PDB entry 5J0S | X-ray diffraction, 2.00 A resolution | chains A and T of the 4 polymer chains in the assembly

# Chain A
Protein: DNA polymerase beta
Organism: Homo sapiens
Notes: EC 2.7.7.7, 4.2.99.-
Reference sequence: P06746 (DPOLB_HUMAN); residues 1-335 here = UniProt positions 1-335
Sequence (335 residues; numbered 1 to 335; the number before each row is that of its first residue):
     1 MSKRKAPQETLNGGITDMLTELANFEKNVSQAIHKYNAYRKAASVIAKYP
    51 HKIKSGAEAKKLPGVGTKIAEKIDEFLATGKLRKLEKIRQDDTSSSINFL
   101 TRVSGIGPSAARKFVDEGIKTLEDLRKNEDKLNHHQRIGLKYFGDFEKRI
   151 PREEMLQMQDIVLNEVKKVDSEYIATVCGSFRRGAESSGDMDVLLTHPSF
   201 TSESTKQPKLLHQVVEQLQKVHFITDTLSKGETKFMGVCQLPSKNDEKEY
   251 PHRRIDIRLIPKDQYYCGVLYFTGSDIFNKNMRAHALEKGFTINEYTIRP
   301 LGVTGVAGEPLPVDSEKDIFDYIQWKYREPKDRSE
Unresolved in the structure: 1-5, 206-208
Ion coordination: Na+ site 1: Ser-30, Ser-171; Na+ site 2: Lys-60, Leu-62, Val-65 (shared with 1 residue of chain D); Na+ site 3: Thr-101, Val-103, Ile-106 (shared with 1 residue of chain P); Na+ site 4 near Thr-101 (its only coordinating residue here)
Swiss-Prot annotation at these positions:
  - region: Arg-183 to Asp-192 (DNA-binding)
  - active site: Lys-72 (Nucleophile)
  - binding site (K(+)): Lys-60, Leu-62, Val-65, Thr-101, Val-103, Ile-106
  - binding site (Na(+)): Lys-60, Leu-62, Val-65, Thr-101, Val-103, Ile-106
  - binding site (dATP): Arg-149, Ser-180, Arg-183, Gly-189, Asp-190
  - binding site (dCTP): Arg-149, Ser-180, Arg-183, Gly-189, Asp-190
  - binding site (dGTP): Arg-149, Ser-180, Arg-183, Gly-189, Asp-190, Asp-192
  - binding site (dTTP): Arg-149, Ser-180, Arg-183, Gly-189, Asp-190
  - binding site (Mg(2+)): Asp-190, Asp-192, Asp-256
  - modified residue: Lys-72 (N6-acetyllysine), Arg-83 (Omega-N-methylarginine), Arg-152 (Omega-N-methylarginine)
  - cross-link (Glycyl lysine isopeptide (Lys-Gly)): Lys-41 (interchain with G-Cter in ubiquitin), Lys-61 (interchain with G-Cter in ubiquitin), Lys-81 (interchain with G-Cter in ubiquitin)
  - natural variant: Leu-22 (L22P: Found in a gastric cancer sample; uncertain significance), Tyr-39 (Y39C: Found in a gastric cancer sample; uncertain significance), Gly-118 (G118V: Decreased DNA-directed DNA polymerase activity), Arg-137 (R137Q: Decreased function in base-excision repair), Arg-149 (R149I: Decreased DNA-directed DNA polymerase activity), Asp-160 (D160N: Found in a gastric cancer sample; uncertain significance), Cys-239 (C239R: Found in a gastric cancer sample; uncertain significance), Lys-289 (K289M: Found in a colon cancer sample; uncertain significance), Asn-294 (N294D: Found in a gastric cancer sample; uncertain significance), Glu-295 (E295K: Found in a gastric cancer sample; uncertain significance)
  - mutagenesis: Phe-25 (F25W: No effect on 5'-dRP lyase activity. Decreased ssDNA binding), His-34 (H34G: Decreased 5'-dRP lyase activity. Decreased ssDNA binding), Lys-35 (K35A: Decreased 5'-dRP lyase activity. Decreased ssDNA binding. Loss of 5'-dRP lyase activity; when associated with A-68 and A-72. Decreased ssDNA binding; when associated with A-68 and A-72 ...), Tyr-39 (Y39F: No effect on 5'-dRP lyase activity; Y39Q: Abolishes DNA polymerase and 5'-dRP lyase activity), Lys-41 (K41R: Abolishes ubiquitination; when associated with R-61 and R-81), Lys-60 (K60A: Decreased 5'-dRP lyase activity. Decreased ssDNA binding), Lys-61 (K61R: Abolishes ubiquitination; when associated with R-41 and R-81), Lys-68 (K68A: No effect on 5'-dRP lyase activity. Decreased ssDNA binding. Loss of 5'-dRP lyase activity; when associated with A-35 and A-72. Decreased ssDNA binding; when associated with A-35 and A-72 ...), Glu-71 (E71Q: No effect on 5'-dRP lyase activity. No effect on structure shown by circular dichroism. No effect on ssDNA binding), Lys-72 (K72A: Severely reduced 5'-dRP lyase activity. Does not affect ssDNA binding. Loss of 5'-dRP lyase activity; when associated with A-35 and A-68. Decreased ssDNA binding ...), Glu-75 (E75A: Slightly decreased 5'-dRP lyase activity. Decreased ssDNA binding. No effect on structure shown by circular dichroism), Lys-81 (K81R: Abolishes ubiquitination; when associated with R-41 and R-61), 5 further mutagenesis entries in UniProt

# Chain T
Molecule: Template Strand
Sequence (16 nucleotides; numbered 1 to 16; the number before each row is that of its first residue):
     1 CCGACACCGCATCAGC

# Interface between chain A and chain T
Residue-residue contacts (15; chain A residue first):
  His-34(A) / DC5(T)  stacking on the base
  Asn-133(A) / DT12(T)  phosphate contact
  His-134(A) / DT12(T)  phosphate contact
  Ser-229(A) / DC10(T)  phosphate contact
  Ser-229(A) / DA11(T)  phosphate contact
  Lys-230(A) / DC10(T)  hydrogen bond to the phosphate
  Lys-230(A) / DA11(T)  hydrogen bond to the phosphate
  Gly-231(A) / DC10(T)  phosphate contact
  Glu-232(A) / DC10(T)  hydrogen bond to the phosphate
  Thr-233(A) / DG9(T)  hydrogen bond to the phosphate
  Thr-233(A) / DC10(T)  hydrogen bond to the phosphate
  Lys-234(A) / DG9(T)  phosphate contact
  Lys-234(A) / DC10(T)  hydrogen bond to the phosphate
  Tyr-271(A) / DA6(T)  hydrogen bond to the base
  Tyr-296(A) / DC8(T)  sugar contact
Interface residues without a listed pair, chain A (12 interface residues in all): Leu-228

# In short
12 residues of chain A and 7 residues of chain T are in contact; the contacts include 7 hydrogen bonds and 1
aromatic stacking contact. Polar contacts include Tyr-271(A)/DA6(T), Lys-230(A)/DC10(T) and
Lys-230(A)/DA11(T).
Here chain A is DNA polymerase beta (Homo sapiens) and chain T is Template Strand. Entry 5J0S (Binary complex
crystal structure of DNA polymerase Beta with C:T mismatch at the primer terminus) was determined by X-ray
diffraction together with 5J0O, 5J0P, 5J0Q, 5J0R, 5J0T, 5J0U and 16 further entries from the same study.
